Entry 3F7I (X-ray diffraction, 1.90 A resolution); this record covers chain A.

Chain A:
Name: Baculoviral IAP repeat-containing protein 7
From: Homo sapiens
Notes: fragment: ml-iap residues 63-172
UniProt: Q6R308 (Q6R308_HUMAN); numbering as in UniProt (aligned over 63-172)
Chain sequence (133 residues; row label = number of the first residue in the row):
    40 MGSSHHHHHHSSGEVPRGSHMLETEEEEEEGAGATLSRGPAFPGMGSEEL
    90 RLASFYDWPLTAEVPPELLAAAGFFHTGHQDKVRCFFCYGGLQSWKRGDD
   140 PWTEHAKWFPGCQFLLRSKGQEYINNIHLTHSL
Disordered / not traced: 40-77, 168-172
Differences from the reference sequence: expression tag (40-62); engineered mutation G150 (Ser in Q6R308), Q160 (Arg in Q6R308), E161 (Asp in Q6R308), Y162 (Phe in Q6R308), I163 (Val in Q6R308), N164 (His in Q6R308), N165 (Ser in Q6R308), I166 (Val in Q6R308), H167 (Gln in Q6R308), L168 (Glu in Q6R308), L172 (Gln in Q6R308)
Bound ions: Zn2+: C124, C127, H144, C151
Ligand contacts: peptidomimetic (G13; N-[(3aR,6S,6aS)-1-(N-methyl-L-alanyl-3-methyl-L-valyl)octahydrocyclopenta[b]pyrrol-6-yl]naphthalene-1-carboxamide): K121, V122, R123, G130, L131, Q132, S133, W134, K135, D138, E143, W147, F148

Summary:
Ligands of chain A: peptidomimetic. The Zn2+ site is built by C124, C127, H144 and C151.
Chain A is Baculoviral IAP repeat-containing protein 7 (Homo sapiens); the structure, Structure of an
ML-IAP/XIAP chimera bound to a peptidomimetic, was determined by X-ray diffraction together with 3F7G and 3F7H
from the same study.
